PDB entry 8TAZ | electron microscopy, 3.75 A resolution | chains A and C of the 4 polymer chains in the assembly

[Chain A (and C)]
Protein: Spike glycoprotein
Source organism: Severe acute respiratory syndrome coronavirus 2
Notes: chain C of this document is another copy of the same molecule, construct and numbering; everything in this record applies to it too
UniProt: P0DTC2 (SPIKE_SARS2); residue numbers follow UniProt; this construct covers 1-88, 91-1208
Sequence (1269 residues; numbered 1 to 1271; 2 numbers in that range are skipped by the numbering (no residue carries them; nothing is unmodelled there); the number before each row is that of its first residue):
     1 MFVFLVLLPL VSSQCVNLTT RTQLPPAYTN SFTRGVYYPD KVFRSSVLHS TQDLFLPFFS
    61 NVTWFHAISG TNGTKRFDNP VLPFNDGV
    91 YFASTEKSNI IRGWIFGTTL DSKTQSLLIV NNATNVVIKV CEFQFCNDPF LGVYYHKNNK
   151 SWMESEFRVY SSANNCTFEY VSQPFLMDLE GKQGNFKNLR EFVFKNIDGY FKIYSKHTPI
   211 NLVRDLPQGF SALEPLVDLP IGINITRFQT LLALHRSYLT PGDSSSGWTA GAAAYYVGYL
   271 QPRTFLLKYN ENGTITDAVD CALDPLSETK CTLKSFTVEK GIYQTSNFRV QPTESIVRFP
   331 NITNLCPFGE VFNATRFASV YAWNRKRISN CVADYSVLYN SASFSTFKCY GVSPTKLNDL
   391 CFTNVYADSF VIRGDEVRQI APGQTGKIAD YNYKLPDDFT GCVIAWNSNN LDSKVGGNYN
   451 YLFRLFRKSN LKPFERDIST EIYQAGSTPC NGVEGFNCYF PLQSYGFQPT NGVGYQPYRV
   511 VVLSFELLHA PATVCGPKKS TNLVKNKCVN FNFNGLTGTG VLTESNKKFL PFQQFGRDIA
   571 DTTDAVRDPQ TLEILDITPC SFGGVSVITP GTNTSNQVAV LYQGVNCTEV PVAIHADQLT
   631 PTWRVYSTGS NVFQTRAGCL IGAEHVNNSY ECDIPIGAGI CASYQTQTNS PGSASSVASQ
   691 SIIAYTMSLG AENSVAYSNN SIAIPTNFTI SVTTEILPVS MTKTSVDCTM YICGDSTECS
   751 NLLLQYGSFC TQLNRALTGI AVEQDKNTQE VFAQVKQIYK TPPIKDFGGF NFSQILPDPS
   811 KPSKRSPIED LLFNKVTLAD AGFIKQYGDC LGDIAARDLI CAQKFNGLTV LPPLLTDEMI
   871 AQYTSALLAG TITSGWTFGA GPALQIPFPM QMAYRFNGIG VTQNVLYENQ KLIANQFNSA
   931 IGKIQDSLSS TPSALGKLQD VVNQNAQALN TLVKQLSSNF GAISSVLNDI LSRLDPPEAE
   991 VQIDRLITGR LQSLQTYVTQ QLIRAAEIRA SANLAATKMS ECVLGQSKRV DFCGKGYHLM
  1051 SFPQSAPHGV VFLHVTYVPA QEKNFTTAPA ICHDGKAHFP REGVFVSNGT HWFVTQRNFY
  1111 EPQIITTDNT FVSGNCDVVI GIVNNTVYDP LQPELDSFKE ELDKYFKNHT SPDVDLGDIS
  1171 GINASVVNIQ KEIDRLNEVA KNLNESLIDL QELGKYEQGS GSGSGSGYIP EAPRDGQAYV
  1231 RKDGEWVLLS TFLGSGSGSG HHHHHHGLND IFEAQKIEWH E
Unresolved in the structure: 1-13, 69-74, 143-152, 177-184, 211-214, 248-256, 677-689, 828-847, 1148-1271 (chain C: 1-13, 69-74, 143-152, 177-184, 211-214, 248-256, 335-528, 677-689, 828-847, 1148-1271)
Differences from the reference sequence: variant Phe453 (Tyr in P0DTC2); engineered mutation Gly614 (Asp in P0DTC2), Gly682 (Arg in P0DTC2), Ser683 (Arg in P0DTC2), Ser685 (Arg in P0DTC2), Pro817 (Phe in P0DTC2), Pro892 (Ala in P0DTC2), Pro899 (Ala in P0DTC2), Pro942 (Ala in P0DTC2), Pro986 (Lys in P0DTC2), Pro987 (Val in P0DTC2); expression tag (1209-1271)
Cystine bridges: Cys15-Cys136, Cys131-Cys166, Cys291-Cys301, Cys336-Cys361, Cys379-Cys432, Cys391-Cys525, Cys480-Cys488, Cys538-Cys590, Cys617-Cys649, Cys662-Cys671, Cys738-Cys760, Cys743-Cys749, Cys1032-Cys1043, Cys1082-Cys1126
UniProt features mapped onto this chain:
  - region: Asn280 to Cys301 (Putative superantigen), Arg403 to Asp405 (Integrin-binding motif), Asn448 to Leu452, Arg454 to Phe456 (Immunodominant HLA epitope recognized by the CD8+), Pro681, Ala684 (Putative superantigen), Ser816 to Tyr837 (Fusion peptide 1), Lys835 to Phe855 (Fusion peptide 2), Asp1163 to Glu1202 (Heptad repeat 2)
  - site: Arg815, Ser816 (Cleavage)
  - glycosylation: Asn17 (N-linked (GlcNAc...) (complex) asparagine), Asn61 (N-linked (GlcNAc...) (hybrid) asparagine), Asn122 (N-linked (GlcNAc...) (hybrid) asparagine), Asn149 (N-linked (GlcNAc...) (complex) asparagine), Asn165 (N-linked (GlcNAc...) (complex) asparagine), Asn234 (N-linked (GlcNAc...) (high mannose) asparagine), Asn282 (N-linked (GlcNAc...) (complex) asparagine), Thr323 (O-linked (GalNAc) threonine), Ser325 (O-linked (HexNAc...) serine), Asn331 (N-linked (GlcNAc...) (complex) asparagine), Asn343 (N-linked (GlcNAc...) (complex) asparagine), Asn603 (N-linked (GlcNAc...) (hybrid) asparagine), Asn616 (N-linked (GlcNAc...) (complex) asparagine), Asn657 (N-linked (GlcNAc...) (complex) asparagine), Thr676 (O-linked (GlcNAc...) threonine), Thr678 (O-linked (GlcNAc...) threonine), Asn709 (N-linked (GlcNAc...) (high mannose) asparagine), Asn717 (N-linked (GlcNAc...) (hybrid) asparagine), Asn801 (N-linked (GlcNAc...) (hybrid) asparagine), Asn1074 (N-linked (GlcNAc...) (hybrid) asparagine) and 5 more in UniProt
  - natural variant: Leu5 (L5F: In strain: Iota/B.1.526), Ser13 (S13I: In strain: Epsilon/B.1.427/B.1.429), Leu18 (L18F: In strain: Beta/B.1.351, Gamma/P.1 and 1 more), Thr19 (T19I: In strain: Omicron/BQ.1.1, Omicron/XBB.1.5 and 1 more; T19R: In strain: Delta/B.1.617.2, Omicron/BA.2 and 4 more), Thr20 (T20N: In strain: Gamma/P.1), Leu24 to Ala27 (sequence variant, change not given here; In strain: Omicron/BA.2, Omicron/BA.2.12.1 and 6 more), Pro26 (P26S: In strain: Gamma/P.1), Gln52 (Q52H: In strain: Omicron/EG.5.1), Ala67 (A67V: In strain: Eta/B.1.525, Omicron/BA.1), Thr95 (T95I: In strain: Iota/B.1.526, Mu/B.1.621 and 2 more), Arg102 (R102I: In strain: A23.1), Asp138 (D138Y: In strain: Gamma/P.1), 77 further natural variant entries in UniProt
  - mutagenesis: Asn121 (N121Q: Partial loss of biliverdin affinity), Arg190 (R190K: Partial loss of biliverdin affinity), Asn234 (N234Q: Increased resistance to neutralizing antibodies), Asn331 (N331Q: Reduced viral infectivity), Asn343 (N343Q: Reduced viral infectivity), Leu452 (L452R: Increased resistance to neutralizing antibodies. Decreases HLA binding to NF9 epitope. Increased binding affinity to human ACE2), Ala475 (A475V: Increased resistance to neutralizing antibodies), Val483 (V483A: Increased resistance to neutralizing antibodies), Glu484 (E484D: Increased replication in human TMEM106B overexpressing cells), Phe490 (F490L: Increased resistance to neutralizing antibodies and human covalescent sera neutralization), Gln493 (Q493N: Reduced host ACE2-binding affinity in vitro; Q493Y: Reduced host ACE2-binding affinity in vitro), Asn501 (N501T: Reduced host ACE2-binding affinity in vitro; N501Y: Increased binding affinity to human ACE2), 9 further mutagenesis entries in UniProt

[Chain A / chain C interface]
Residue-residue contacts (70; chain A residue first):
  Lys41(A) - Phe562(C)
  Lys41(A) - Gln563(C)
  Lys41(A) - Gln564(C)  hydrogen bond (backbone-backbone)
  Lys41(A) - Phe565(C)
  Val42(A) - Phe565(C)
  Val42(A) - Arg567(C)
  Phe43(A) - Lys557(C)
  Phe43(A) - Lys558(C)
  Phe43(A) - Phe559(C)  hydrophobic
  Phe43(A) - Gln563(C)
  Phe43(A) - Phe565(C)  hydrogen bond (backbone-backbone)
  Phe43(A) - Gly566(C)
  Phe43(A) - Arg567(C)  hydrogen bond (backbone-backbone)
  Glu224(A) - Phe562(C)
  Gly283(A) - Gln563(C)
  Asp737(A) - Asn317(C)
  Asp737(A) - Arg319(C)  salt bridge
  Met740(A) - Arg319(C)
  Met740(A) - Phe592(C)  hydrophobic
  Gln755(A) - Asn969(C)
  Gln755(A) - Phe970(C)
  Gln755(A) - Gly971(C)  hydrogen bond (side chain-backbone)
  Ser758(A) - Lys964(C)  hydrogen bond
  Ser758(A) - Gln965(C)  hydrogen bond
  Arg765(A) - Gln957(C)
  Gln787(A) - Ala701(C)
  Gln787(A) - Asn703(C)  hydrogen bond
  Ile788(A) - Ala701(C)  hydrogen bond (backbone-backbone)
  Ile788(A) - Glu702(C)
  Ile788(A) - Asn703(C)  hydrogen bond (backbone-backbone)
  Tyr789(A) - Asn703(C)
  Lys790(A) - Glu702(C)  salt bridge
  Lys790(A) - Asn703(C)  hydrogen bond (backbone-backbone)
  Asp796(A) - Tyr707(C)
  Phe797(A) - Tyr707(C)
  Ala852(A) - Ala570(C)  hydrophobic
  Lys854(A) - Phe592(C)  hydrogen bond (side chain-backbone)
  Phe855(A) - Pro589(C)  hydrophobic
  Phe855(A) - Phe592(C)  hydrophobic
  Pro862(A) - Arg646(C)
  Pro862(A) - Ala647(C)  hydrophobic
  Pro863(A) - Ala668(C)  hydrogen bond (backbone-backbone)
  Leu864(A) - Gly667(C)
  Leu864(A) - Ala668(C)
  Leu864(A) - Gly669(C)  hydrogen bond (backbone-backbone)
  Gln872(A) - Leu699(C)
  Tyr873(A) - Leu699(C)
  Ala890(A) - Gly1046(C)
  Pro892(A) - Glu1072(C)
  Leu894(A) - Ala713(C)  hydrophobic
  Leu894(A) - Glu1072(C)
  Gln895(A) - Val705(C)
  Gln895(A) - Ala706(C)
  Gln895(A) - Ser711(C)  hydrogen bond
  Gln895(A) - Ile712(C)
  Gln895(A) - Ala713(C)
  Pro897(A) - Asn709(C)
  Pro897(A) - Ser711(C)
  Phe898(A) - Tyr707(C)
  Met900(A) - Thr1077(C)
  Tyr904(A) - Val1094(C)
  Tyr904(A) - Arg1107(C)  hydrogen bond
  Asn914(A) - Ser1123(C)  hydrogen bond
  Tyr917(A) - Phe1089(C)  hydrophobic
  Lys964(A) - Ala570(C)
  Lys964(A) - Asp571(C)  salt bridge
  Gln1005(A) - Thr1006(C)  hydrogen bond
  Leu1012(A) - Ile1013(C)  hydrophobic
  Glu1031(A) - Arg1039(C)  salt bridge
  Arg1039(A) - Arg1039(C)
Also at the interface, not in a pair above, chain A (57 interface residues in all): Tyr38, Asn282, Tyr756, Gly757, Gln762, Lys786, Pro792, Asp848, Met869, Gly889, Ile896, Asn907, Gln913, Asn978, Arg1019, Thr1027, Ser1030, Leu1034
Also at the interface, not in a pair above, chain C (69 interface residues in all): Thr547, Asp568, Pro665, Gly700, Ser704, Ser708, Pro715, Thr961, Ser968, Ala972, Gln1002, Gln1010, Glu1017, Val1040, Asp1041, Lys1045, Pro1069, Asn1074, Pro1079, Pro1090, Gly1093, Val1129

[In short]
57 residues of chain A face 69 of chain C across their interface; the contacts include 17 hydrogen bonds and 4
salt bridges. Polar contacts include Asp737(A)-Arg319(C), Lys790(A)-Glu702(C) and Lys964(A)-Asp571(C). Curated
annotation (UniProt) lists 20 mutagenesis sites on chain A.
Both chains are Spike glycoprotein (Severe acute respiratory syndrome coronavirus 2). Entry 8TAZ (Cryo-EM
structure of mink variant Y453F trimeric spike protein bound to one mink ACE2 receptors) was determined by
electron microscopy (same publication as 8T20, 8T21, 8T22, 8T23 and 8T25).
